PDB entry 7B5R | electron microscopy, 3.80 A resolution | chains K and L of the 7 polymer chains in the assembly

Chain K:
Protein: Cyclin-dependent kinases regulatory subunit 1
From: Homo sapiens
Reference sequence: P61024 (CKS1_HUMAN); residue numbers follow UniProt; this construct covers 1-79
Sequence (79 residues; numbered 1 to 79; the number before each row is that of its first residue):
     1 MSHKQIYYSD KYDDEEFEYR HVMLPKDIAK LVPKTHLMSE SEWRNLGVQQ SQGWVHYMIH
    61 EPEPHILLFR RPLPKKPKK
Not modelled in the structure: 1-4, 74-79

Chain L:
Protein: Cyclin-dependent kinase 2
From: Homo sapiens
Notes: EC 2.7.11.22
Reference sequence: P24941 (CDK2_HUMAN); residues 1-298 here = UniProt positions 1-298
Sequence (298 residues; numbered 1 to 298; the number before each row is that of its first residue):
     1 MENFQKVEKI GEGTYGVVYK ARNKLTGEVV ALKKIRLDTE TEGVPSTAIR EISLLKELNH
    61 PNIVKLLDVI HTENKLYLVF EFLHQDLKKF MDASALTGIP LPLIKSYLFQ LLQGLAFCHS
   121 HRVLHRDLKP QNLLINTEGA IKLADFGLAR AFGVPVRTYT HEVVTLWYRA PEILLGCKYY
   181 STAVDIWSLG CIFAEMVTRR ALFPGDSEID QLFRIFRTLG TPDEVVWPGV TSMPDYKPSF
   241 PKWARQDFSK VVPPLDEDGR SLLSQMLHYD PNKRISAKAA LAHPFFQDVT KPVPHLRL
Not modelled in the structure: 1-12, 154-155
Modified residues: T160 (phosphothreonine; TPO)
Swiss-Prot annotation at these positions:
  - active site: D127 (Proton acceptor)
  - binding site (ATP): I10 to V18, K33, E81 to L83, D86, K129 to N132, D145
  - binding site (Mg(2+)): N132, D145
  - site (CDK7 binding): K9, K88, K89, L166
  - modified residue: M1 (N-acetylmethionine), K6 (N6-acetyllysine), T14 (Phosphothreonine), Y15 (Phosphotyrosine), Y19 (Phosphotyrosine), T160 (Phosphothreonine)

How chain K and chain L interact:
Pairs across the interface (20):
  Y7(K) - D206(L)  hydrogen bond
  Y12(K) - F213(L)  hydrophobic
  Y12(K) - R217(L)
  D13(K) - W243(L)  hydrogen bond (backbone-side chain)
  D14(K) - K242(L)
  D14(K) - W243(L)
  Y19(K) - P241(L)
  Y57(K) - S239(L)
  M58(K) - K237(L)
  M58(K) - S239(L)
  M58(K) - F240(L)  hydrophobic
  I59(K) - K237(L)  hydrogen bond (backbone-side chain)
  H60(K) - I209(L)
  E61(K) - K237(L)  salt bridge
  P62(K) - D235(L)
  E63(K) - S207(L)  hydrogen bond
  E63(K) - E208(L)
  E63(K) - I209(L)
  I66(K) - S207(L)
  L68(K) - F213(L)  hydrophobic
Also at the interface, not in a pair above, chain K (16 interface residues in all): H21, M23
Also at the interface, not in a pair above, chain L (15 interface residues in all): D210, P234

Overview:
The interface between chain K and chain L involves 16 residues on one side and 15 on the other; the contacts
include 4 hydrogen bonds and 1 salt bridge. Among the polar pairs are E61(K)-K237(L), Y7(K)-D206(L) and
D13(K)-W243(L).
Chain K is Cyclin-dependent kinases regulatory subunit 1 and chain L is Cyclin-dependent kinase 2, both from
Homo sapiens; the structure, Ubiquitin ligation to F-box protein substrates by SCF-RBR E3-E3 super-assembly:
CUL1-RBX1-SKP1-SKP2-CKSHS1-Cyclin A-CDK2-p27, was determined by electron microscopy.
